Entry 5LNS (X-ray diffraction, 1.91 A resolution); this record covers chains A and B of the 4 polymer chains in the assembly.

[Chain A (and B)]
Protein: Pyridoxal 5'-phosphate synthase subunit PDX1.3
Source organism: Arabidopsis thaliana
Notes: EC 4.3.3.6; fragment: PLP synthase subunit Pdx1.3; chain B of this document is another copy of the same molecule, construct and numbering; everything in this record applies to it too
Reference sequence: Q8L940 (PDX13_ARATH); residues 2-310 here correspond to UniProt positions 1-309 (UniProt number = residue number - 1)
Amino-acid sequence (316 residues; numbered 2 to 317; the number before each row is that of its first residue):
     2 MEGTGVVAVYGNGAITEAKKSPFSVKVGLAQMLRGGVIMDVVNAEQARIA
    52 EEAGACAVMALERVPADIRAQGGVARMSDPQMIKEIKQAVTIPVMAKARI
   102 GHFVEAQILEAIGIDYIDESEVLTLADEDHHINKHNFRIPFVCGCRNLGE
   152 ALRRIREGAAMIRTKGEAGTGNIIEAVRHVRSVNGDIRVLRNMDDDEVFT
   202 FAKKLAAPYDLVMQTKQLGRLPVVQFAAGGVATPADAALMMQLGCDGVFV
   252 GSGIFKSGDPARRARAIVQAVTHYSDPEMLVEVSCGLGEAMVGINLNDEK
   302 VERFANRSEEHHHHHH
Disordered / not traced: 2-21, 297-317 (chain B: 2-20, 297-317)
Sequence notes: expression tag (311-317)
UniProt features mapped onto this chain:
  - active site: Lys98 (Schiff-base intermediate with D-ribose 5-phosphate)
  - binding site (D-ribose 5-phosphate): Asp41, Gly170, Gly231, Gly252, Ser253
  - binding site (D-glyceraldehyde 3-phosphate): Arg182
  - modified residue: Met2 (N-acetylmethionine)
Covalent attachments: ribulose-5-phosphate (5RP) linked to Lys98
Small-molecule neighbours: ribulose-5-phosphate (5RP): Asp41, Met60, Pro66, Asp119, Ser121, Val123, Arg164, Glu168, Ala169, Gly170, Thr171, Ala229, Gly230, Gly231, Val232, Phe250, Val251, Gly252, Ser253
What the authors report for this chain:
  - binding site for ribulose-5-phosphate: Lys98
  - catalytic residues: Lys98

[Chain A / chain B interface]
Contacting residue pairs (57; chain A residue first):
  Thr171(A) - Val75(B)
  Gly172(A) - Val75(B)
  Gly172(A) - Arg77(B)  hydrogen bond (backbone-side chain)
  Asn173(A) - Val75(B)
  Asn173(A) - Thr125(B)
  Asn173(A) - Leu126(B)
  Ile174(A) - Arg100(B)
  Ile174(A) - His103(B)
  Ile175(A) - Leu126(B)
  Ile175(A) - Ala127(B)
  Ile175(A) - Glu129(B)
  Val178(A) - Ala127(B)
  Val178(A) - Asp128(B)
  Arg179(A) - Glu129(B)  salt bridge
  Arg182(A) - Phe104(B)
  Arg182(A) - Asp128(B)  salt bridge
  Arg182(A) - His131(B)
  Ala233(A) - Arg77(B)
  Thr234(A) - Arg77(B)
  Ala236(A) - His103(B)
  Ala236(A) - Val105(B)
  Ala236(A) - Glu106(B)
  Ala236(A) - Ile109(B)  hydrophobic
  Asp237(A) - Arg100(B)  salt bridge
  Asp237(A) - His103(B)  salt bridge
  Ala239(A) - Val105(B)  hydrophobic
  Leu240(A) - Gly102(B)
  Leu240(A) - His103(B)
  Leu240(A) - Phe104(B)
  Leu240(A) - Val105(B)  hydrophobic
  Gln243(A) - Phe104(B)
  Gln243(A) - Val105(B)
  Gln243(A) - Gln108(B)  hydrogen bond
  Leu244(A) - Phe104(B)  hydrophobic
  Pro278(A) - Gln108(B)
  Pro278(A) - Ala112(B)
  Leu281(A) - Val105(B)  hydrophobic
  Leu281(A) - Ile109(B)  hydrophobic
  Val282(A) - Ile109(B)
  Val282(A) - Ala112(B)  hydrophobic
  Ser285(A) - Asp80(B)
  Ser285(A) - Pro81(B)
  Ser285(A) - Ile109(B)
  Cys286(A) - Asp80(B)
  Cys286(A) - Gln82(B)
  Cys286(A) - Lys85(B)  hydrogen bond
  Gly287(A) - Asp80(B)  hydrogen bond (backbone-side chain)
  Gly287(A) - Gln82(B)
  Leu288(A) - Asp80(B)  hydrogen bond (backbone-side chain)
  Gly289(A) - Asp80(B)
  Ala291(A) - Arg77(B)
  Met292(A) - Arg77(B)  hydrogen bond (backbone-side chain)
  Val293(A) - Gly74(B)
  Val293(A) - Val75(B)  hydrogen bond (backbone-backbone)
  Gly294(A) - Gly74(B)
  Ile295(A) - Val75(B)
  Asn296(A) - Thr125(B)
Other interface residues (no listed pair), chain A (31 interface residues in all): Glu279
Other interface residues (no listed pair), chain B (24 interface residues in all): Ile113, Asp130

[In short]
The interface between chain A and chain B involves 31 residues on one side and 24 on the other; the contacts
include 7 hydrogen bonds and 4 salt bridges. Polar contacts include Arg179(A)-Glu129(B), Arg182(A)-Asp128(B)
and Asp237(A)-Arg100(B). Covalently linked ribulose-5-phosphate: at Lys98(A). The paper reports the catalytic
residue Lys98(A); a binding site for ribulose-5-phosphate at Lys98(A).
Both chains are Pyridoxal 5'-phosphate synthase subunit PDX1.3 (Arabidopsis thaliana). Entry 5LNS (Crystal
structure of Arabidopsis thaliana Pdx1-R5P complex) was determined by X-ray diffraction together with 5LNT,
5LNU, 5LNV and 5LNW from the same study.
